5LMP - chains A and N of the 24 polymer chains in the assembly; structure by electron microscopy, 5.35 A resolution (low resolution: residue-level contacts below are approximate; hydrogen-bond / salt-bridge calls are withheld).

# Chain A
Molecule: 16S rRNA
From: Thermus thermophilus HB8
Sequence (1522 nucleotides; row label = number of the first residue in the row; note: 44 numbers in that range are skipped by the numbering (no residue carries them; nothing is unmodelled there); a row labelled like 189A-189L holds insertion residues (189A, then the next letters in order); numbering starts at 0):
     0 UUUGUUGGAG AGUUUGAUCC UGGCUCAGGG UGAACGCUGG CGGCGUGCCU AAGACAUGCA
    60 AGUCGUGCGG GCCG
    76 CGGGGUUUU
    88 ACUCCG
    96 UGGUCAGCGG CGGACGGGUG AGUAACGCGU GGGU
  129A G
   130 ACCUACCCGG AAGAGGGGGA CAACCCGGGG AAACUCGGGC UAAUCCCCCA UGUGGACCCG
189A-189L CCCCUUGGGGUG
   190 UGUCCAAAGG GCUUU
   216 GCCCGCUUCC GGAUGGGCCC GCGUCCCAUC AGCUAGUUGG UGGGGUAAUG GCCCACCAAG
   276 GCGACGACGG GUAGCCGGUC UGAGAGGAUG GCCGGCCACA GGGGCACUGA GACACGGGCC
   336 CCACUCCUAC GGGAGGCAGC AGUUAGGAAU CUUCCGCAAU GGGCGCAAGC CUGACGGAGC
   396 GACGCCGCUU GGAGGAAGAA GCCCUUCGGG GUGUAAACUC CUGA
   441 ACCCGGGACG AAACCCCC
   460 GA
   470 CGAGGGGA
   479 CUGACGGUAC CGGGGUAA
   498 UAGCGCCGGC CAACUCCGUG CCAGCAGCCG CGGUAAUACG GAGGGCGCGA GCGUUACCCG
   558 GAUUCACUGG GCGUAAAGGG CGUGUAGGCG GCCUGGGGCG UCCCAUGUGA AAGACCACGG
   618 CUCAACCGUG GGGGAGCGUG GGAUACGCUC AGGCUAGACG GUGGGAGAGG GUGGUGGAAU
   678 UCCCGGAGUA GCGGUGAAAU GCGCAGAUAC CGGGAGGAAC GCCGAUGGCG AAGGCAGCCA
   738 CCUGGUCCAC CCGUGACGCU GAGGCGCGAA AGCGUGGGGA GCAAACCGGA UUAGAUACCC
   798 GGGUAGUCCA CGCCCUAAAC GAUGCGCGCU AGGUCUCUGG GUCU
   848 CCUGGGGGCC GAAGCUAACG CGUUAAGCGC GCCGCCUGGG GAGUACGGCC GCAAGGCUGA
   908 AACUCAAAGG AAUUGACGGG GGCCCGCACA AGCGGUGGAG CAUGUGGUUU AAUUCGAAGC
   968 AACGCGAAGA ACCUUACCAG GCCUUGACAU GCUA
 1001A G
  1002 GGAACCCGGG UGAAAGCCUG GGGUGCCCC
1030A-1030D GCGA
  1031 GGGGAGCCCU AGCACAGGUG CUGCAUGGCC GUCGUCAGCU CGUGCCGUGA GGUGUUGGGU
  1091 UAAGUCCCGC AACGAGCGCA ACCCCCGCCG UUAGUUGCCA GCGGUUCGGC CGGGCACUCU
  1151 AACGGGACUG CCCGCG
  1168 AAAGCGGGAG GAAGGAGGGG ACGACGUCUG GUCAGCAUGG CCCUUACGGC CUGGGCGACA
  1228 CACGUGCUAC AAUGCCCACU ACAAAGCGAU GCCACCCGGC AACGGGGAGC UAAUCGCAAA
  1288 AAGGUGGGCC CAGUUCGGAU UGGGGUCUGC AACCCGACCC CAUGAAGCCG GAAUCGCUAG
  1348 UAAUCGCGGA UCAGCC
 1363A A
  1364 UGCCGCGGUG AAUACGUUCC CGGGCCUUGU ACACACCGCC CGUCACGCCA UGGGAGCGGG
  1424 CUCUACCCGA AGUCGCCGG
1442A-1442B GA
  1443 GCCUA
  1452 C
  1456 GGGCAGGCGC CGAGGGUAGG GCCCGUGACU GGGGCGAAGU CGUAACAAGG UAGCUGUACC
  1516 GGAAGGUGCG GCUGGAUCAC CUCCUUUCU
Disordered / not traced: 0-4, 1533, 1543-1544
Ion coordination: Mg2+ site 1 near U13 (its only coordinating residue here); Mg2+ site 2 near G21 (its only coordinating residue here); Mg2+ site 3: C48, G115; Mg2+ site 4 near A53 (its only coordinating residue here); Mg2+ site 5 near A59 (its only coordinating residue here); Mg2+ site 6 near G64 (its only coordinating residue here); Mg2+ site 7 near G107 (its only coordinating residue here); Mg2+ site 8: A109, G331; Mg2+ site 9: G117, G289; Mg2+ site 10: C121, G124, U125; Mg2+ site 11 near A195 (its only coordinating residue here); Mg2+ site 12 near G251 (its only coordinating residue here); 42 more Mg2+ sites not listed

# Chain N
Name: 30S ribosomal protein S14 type Z
From: Thermus thermophilus (strain HB8 / ATCC 27634 / DSM 579)
Reference sequence: Q5SHQ1 (RS14Z_THET8); residue numbers follow UniProt; this construct covers 1-61
Sequence (61 residues; row label = number of the first residue in the row):
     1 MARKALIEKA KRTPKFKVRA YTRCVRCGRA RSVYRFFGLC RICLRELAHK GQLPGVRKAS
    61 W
Disordered / not traced: 1

# Interface between chain A and chain N
Contacting residue pairs - 72 pairs, chain A then chain N:
  G973(A) with Arg29(N); Arg41(N)
  A974(A) with Arg29(N); Arg31(N); Ser32(N); Arg41(N)
  A975(A) with Arg31(N); Ser32(N); Tyr34(N)
  G976(A) with Arg31(N)
  A977(A) with Arg31(N)
  C979(A) with Val18(N); Arg19(N)
  C980(A) with Val18(N); Arg19(N); Tyr21(N)
  U981(A) with Leu6(N); Glu8(N); Tyr21(N); Ala30(N)
  U982(A) with Leu6(N); Arg23(N)
  A983(A) with Arg3(N); Leu6(N)
  A994(A) with Ala5(N)
  A1015(A) with Lys15(N)
  A1016(A) with Lys15(N)
  G1048(A) with Arg3(N); Lys4(N)
  U1049(A) with Ala2(N); Arg3(N)
  C1059(A) with Arg45(N)
  C1060(A) with Arg45(N)
  C1114(A) with Ser60(N)
  C1115(A) with Ser60(N); Trp61(N)
  G1187(A) with Ser60(N)
  A1188(A) with Lys58(N)
  C1189(A) with Lys58(N)
  G1202(A) with Ala2(N); Cys27(N); Arg29(N); Ile42(N); Cys43(N); Glu46(N)
  C1203(A) with Ala2(N); Arg26(N); Cys27(N)
  A1204(A) with Lys4(N)
  G1216(A) with Arg3(N); Ala5(N)
  C1217(A) with Ala5(N)
  C1218(A) with Glu8(N)
  U1219(A) with Lys15(N); Arg19(N)
  G1316(A) with Lys17(N); Val18(N)
  C1317(A) with Phe16(N); Lys17(N); Arg19(N)
  A1318(A) with Val18(N)
  A1357(A) with Tyr34(N)
  U1358(A) with Val33(N); Tyr34(N); Arg35(N); Phe36(N)
  C1359(A) with Thr22(N); Arg35(N)
  A1360(A) with Val18(N); Arg35(N)
  G1368(A) with Trp61(N)
  C1369(A) with Trp61(N)
Interface residues without a listed pair, chain A (40 interface residues in all): G1047, G1186

# Overview
The interface between chain A and chain N involves 40 residues on one side and 32 on the other. The Mg2+ site
3 is built by C48(A) and G115(A). A109(A) and G331(A) form the Mg2+ site 8.
Chain A is 16S rRNA (Thermus thermophilus HB8) and chain N is 30S ribosomal protein S14 type Z (Thermus
thermophilus (strain HB8 / ATCC 27634 / DSM 579)); the structure, Structure of bacterial 30S-IF1-IF3-mRNA
translation pre-initiation complex (state-1C), was determined by electron microscopy together with 5LMN, 5LMO,
5LMQ, 5LMR, 5LMS, 5LMT, 5LMU and 5LMV from the same study.
